PDB entry 6F3Q | X-ray diffraction, 1.45 A resolution | chains A and D of the 4 polymer chains in the assembly

[Chain A (and D)]
Name: Adenosylhomocysteinase
From: Pseudomonas aeruginosa (strain ATCC 15692 / DSM 22644 / CIP 104116 / JCM 14847 / LMG 12228 / 1C / PRS 101 / PAO1)
Notes: EC 3.3.1.1; chain D of this document is another copy of the same molecule, construct and numbering; everything in this record applies to it too
UniProt: Q9I685 (SAHH_PSEAE); numbering as in UniProt (aligned over 1-469)
Amino-acid sequence (472 residues; each row starts with the number of its first residue; numbers below 1 keep their minus sign (Ser-2 is residue -2)):
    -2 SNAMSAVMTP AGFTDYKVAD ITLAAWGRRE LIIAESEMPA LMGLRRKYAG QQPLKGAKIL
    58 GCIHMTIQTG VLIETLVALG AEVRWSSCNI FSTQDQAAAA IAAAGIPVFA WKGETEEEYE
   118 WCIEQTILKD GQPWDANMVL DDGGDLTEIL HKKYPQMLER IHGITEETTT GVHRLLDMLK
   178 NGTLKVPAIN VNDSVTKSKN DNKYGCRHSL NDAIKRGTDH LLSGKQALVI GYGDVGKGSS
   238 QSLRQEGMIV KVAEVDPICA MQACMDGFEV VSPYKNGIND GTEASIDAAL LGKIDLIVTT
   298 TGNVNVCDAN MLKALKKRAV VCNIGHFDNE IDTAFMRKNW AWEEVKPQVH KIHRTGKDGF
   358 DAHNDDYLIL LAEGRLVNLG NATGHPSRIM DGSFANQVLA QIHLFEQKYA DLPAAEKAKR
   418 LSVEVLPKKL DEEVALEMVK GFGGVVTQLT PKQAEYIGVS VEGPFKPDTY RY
Unresolved in the structure: -2 to 9 (chain D: -2 to 8)
Differences from the reference sequence: expression tag (-2 to 0)
Bound ions: rubidium ion: Thr380, His382
Residues lining bound ligands:
  - adenine (ADE): Ile60, His61, Thr63, Gln65, Thr66, Asn375, Leu376, Thr380, Gly381, His382, Met387, Phe391
  - NAD (nicotinamide-adenine-dinucleotide), molecule 1: Thr165, Thr166, Thr167, Lys194, Asp198, Asn199, Cys203, Ile227, Gly228, Tyr229, Gly230, Asp231, Val232, Gly233, Ala250, Glu251, Val252, Asp253, Cys256, Thr297, Thr298, Gly299, Asn300, Val303, Ile321, Gly322, His323, Glu327, Leu373, Asn375, Leu376, His382
  - NAD, molecule 2: Leu446, Gln450, Ile454, Lys463, Tyr467
UniProt features mapped onto this chain:
  - binding site (substrate): Thr63, Asp139, Glu164, Lys194, Asp198
  - binding site (NAD(+)): Thr165 to Thr167, Asn199, Gly228 to Gly233, Glu251, Asn300, Ile321 to His323, Asn375
From the paper describing this entry:
  - rubidium ion coordination: Gln65, Thr380 to Ser384
  - binding site for adenine: Gln65
  - mutagenesis - Q65A: decreased catalytic activity on K+ ions
  - mutagenesis - Q65A: decreased binding to adenosine

[Interface between chain A and chain D]
Pairs across the interface - 14 pairs, chain A then chain D:
  Leu218(A) - Met262(D)  hydrophobic
  Ser220(A) - Met262(D)
  Gly221(A) - Cys261(D)  hydrogen bond (backbone-backbone)
  Gln223(A) - Glu266(D)  hydrogen bond
  Gly244(A) - Gly264(D)
  Ile246(A) - Gly264(D)
  Cys261(A) - Gly221(D)  hydrogen bond (backbone-backbone)
  Met262(A) - Leu218(D)  hydrophobic
  Met262(A) - Ser220(D)
  Gly264(A) - Gly244(D)
  Gly264(A) - Ile246(D)
  Phe265(A) - Ile246(D)
  Glu266(A) - Gln223(D)  hydrogen bond
  Lys290(A) - Glu266(D)  salt bridge
Also at the interface, not in a pair above, chain A (13 interface residues in all): Lys248
Also at the interface, not in a pair above, chain D (12 interface residues in all): Lys248, Phe265

[Overview]
Chain A and chain D form an interface of 13 and 12 residues respectively, with 4 hydrogen bonds and 1 salt
bridge. Among the polar pairs are Lys290(A)-Glu266(D), Gln223(A)-Glu266(D) and Gly221(A)-Cys261(D). Chain A
binds NAD and adenine. From the paper: a binding site for adenine at Gln65(A); Q65A of chain A reduces
catalytic activity on K+ ions.
Chain A and chain D are both Adenosylhomocysteinase (Pseudomonas aeruginosa (strain ATCC 15692 / DSM 22644 /
CIP 104116 / JCM 14847 / LMG 12228 / 1C / PRS 101 / PAO1)); the structure, Crystal structure of
S-adenosyl-L-homocysteine hydrolase from Pseudomonas aeruginosa in complex with adenine and Rb+ cation, was
determined by X-ray diffraction together with 6F3M, 6F3N, 6F3O and 6F3P from the same study.
